Entry 8GHV (electron microscopy, 2.80 A resolution); this record covers chains A and D of the 5 polymer chains in the assembly.

# Chain A
Name: Guanine nucleotide-binding protein G(i) subunit alpha-1
Source organism: Homo sapiens
Reference sequence: P63096 (GNAI1_HUMAN); residue numbers follow UniProt; this construct covers 1-354
Chain sequence (354 residues; numbered 1 to 354; the number before each row is that of its first residue):
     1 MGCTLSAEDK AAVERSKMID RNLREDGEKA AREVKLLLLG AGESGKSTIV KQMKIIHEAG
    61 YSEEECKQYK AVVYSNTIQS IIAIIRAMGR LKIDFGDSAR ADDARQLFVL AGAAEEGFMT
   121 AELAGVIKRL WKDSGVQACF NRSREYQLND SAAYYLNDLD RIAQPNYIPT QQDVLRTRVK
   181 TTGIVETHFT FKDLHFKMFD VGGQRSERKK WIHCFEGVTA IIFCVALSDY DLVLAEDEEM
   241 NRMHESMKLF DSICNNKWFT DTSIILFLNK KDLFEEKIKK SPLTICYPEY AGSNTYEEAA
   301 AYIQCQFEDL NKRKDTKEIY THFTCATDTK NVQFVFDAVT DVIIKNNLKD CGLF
Unresolved in the structure: 1-2, 55-181, 233-239
UniProt features mapped onto this chain:
  - region: Lys35 to Thr48 (G1 motif), Asp173 to Thr181 (G2 motif), Phe196 to Arg205 (G3 motif), Ile265 to Asp272 (G4 motif), Thr324 to Thr329 (G5 motif)
  - binding site (GTP): Glu43 to Thr48, Ser151, Leu175 to Thr181, Asp200 to Gln204, Asn269 to Asp272, Ala326
  - binding site (Mg(2+)): Ser47, Thr181
  - modified residue: Arg178 (ADP-ribosylarginine), Gln204 (Deamidated glutamine), Cys351 (ADP-ribosylcysteine)
  - lipidation: Gly2 (N-myristoyl glycine), Cys3 (S-palmitoyl cysteine)
  - natural variant: Gly40 (G40C: In NEDHISB; G40R: In NEDHISB), Gly45 (G45D: In NEDHISB), Thr48 (T48I: In NEDHISB; T48K: In NEDHISB), Gln52 (Q52P: In NEDHISB), Ser75 (deletion: In NEDHISB; uncertain significance), Gln172 (deletion: In NEDHISB), Asp173 (D173V: In NEDHISB), Glu186 to Phe189 (deletion: In NEDHISB; uncertain significance), Cys224 (C224Y: In NEDHISB), Lys270 (K270N: In NEDHISB; K270R: In NEDHISB), Asp272 (D272G: In NEDHISB), Ala326 (A326P: In NEDHISB), 1 further natural variant entry in UniProt
  - mutagenesis: Gly42 (G42R: Abolishes switch to an activated conformation and dissociation from beta and gamma subunits upon GTP binding. Abolishes interaction with RGS family members), Glu116 (E116L: Enhances interaction (inactive GDP-bound) with RGS14), Gln147 (Q147L: Enhances interaction (inactive GDP-bound) with RGS14), Glu245 (E245L: Enhances interaction (inactive GDP-bound) with RGS14)

# Chain D
Name: Cannabinoid receptor 1
Source organism: Homo sapiens
Reference sequence: P21554 (CNR1_HUMAN); the construct has insertions or renumbered stretches relative to UniProt, so the offset changes along the chain: -6 to 80 = UniProt 1-87; 88-472 = UniProt 88-472
Chain sequence (495 residues; each row starts with the number of its first residue; numbers below 1 keep their minus sign (Asp-14 is residue -14)):
   -14 DYKDDDDAMK SILDGLADTT FRTITTDLLY VGSNDIQYED IKGDMASKLG YFPQKFPLTS
    46 FRGSPFQEKM TAGDNPQLVP ADQVNITEFY NKSLSENLYF QGSFKENEEN IQCGENFMDI
   106 ECFMVLNPSQ QLAIAVLSLT LGTFTVLENL LVLCVILHSR SLRCRPSYHF IGSLAVADLL
   166 GSVIFVYSFI DFHVFHRKDS RNVFLFKLGG VTASFTASVG SLFLTAIDRY ISIHRPLAYK
   226 RIVTRPKAVV AFCLMWTIAI VIAVLPLLGW NCEKLQSVCS DIFPHIDETY LMFWIGVTSV
   286 LLLFIVYAYM YILWKAHSHA VRMIQRGTQK SIIIHTSEDG KVQVTRPDQA RMDIRLAKTL
   346 VLILVVLIIC WGPLLAIMVY DVFGKMNKLI KTVFAFCSML CLLNSTVNPI IYALRSKDLR
   406 HAFRSMFPSC EGTAQPLDNS MGDSDCLHKH ANNAASVHRA AESCIKSTVK IAKVTMSVST
   466 DTSAEALGSH HHHHH
Unresolved in the structure: -14 to 103, 307-335, 413-480
Sequence notes: expression tag (-14 to -7, 473-480); insertion (81-87)
Disulfides: Cys257-Cys264
Small-molecule neighbours: ZI5 ((5Z,8Z,11Z,13S,14Z)-N-[(2R)-1-hydroxypropan-2-yl]-13-methylicosa-5,8,11,14-tetraenamide): Phe108, Phe170, Ser173, Phe174, Phe177, His178, Phe189, Leu193, Val196, Thr197, Phe200, Ile267, Phe268, Tyr275, Trp279, Leu359, Met363, Lys376, Phe379, Ala380, Ser383
UniProt features mapped onto this chain:
  - region: Lys-5 to Val16 (Required for mitochondrial localization)
  - modified residue (Phosphoserine): Ser425, Ser429
  - lipidation: Cys415 (S-palmitoyl cysteine)
  - glycosylation (N-linked (GlcNAc...) asparagine): Asn70, Asn76
Reported in the primary citation:
  - binding site for ZI5: Phe170, His178, Phe200, Ile267, Phe268, Lys376
  - conformationally variable residues (side-chain flip): His154, Phe155, Phe170, Phe174, Phe177, His178, Phe200, Phe237, Trp356

# How chain A and chain D interact
Residue-residue contacts - 18 pairs, chain A then chain D:
  Ile343(A) - Pro221(D)
  Ile343(A) - Leu222(D)  hydrophobic
  Ile344(A) - Pro221(D)  hydrophobic
  Ile344(A) - His304(D)
  Asn347(A) - Ser217(D)
  Asn347(A) - Pro221(D)  hydrogen bond (side chain-backbone)
  Asn347(A) - Tyr224(D)
  Leu348(A) - Ile218(D)  hydrophobic
  Asp350(A) - Ser152(D)
  Cys351(A) - Arg214(D)
  Cys351(A) - Ser217(D)
  Gly352(A) - Arg400(D)
  Gly352(A) - Ser401(D)
  Leu353(A) - Arg214(D)
  Leu353(A) - Leu341(D)  hydrophobic
  Phe354(A) - Arg340(D)
  Phe354(A) - Arg400(D)
  Phe354(A) - Lys402(D)
Other interface residues (no listed pair), chain A (13 interface residues in all): Leu194, Asp341, Lys345, Lys349
Other interface residues (no listed pair), chain D (17 interface residues in all): Asp213, Met337, Leu345, Asp403

# In short
13 residues of chain A and 17 residues of chain D are in contact; the contacts include 1 hydrogen bond. The
hydrogen-bonded pair is Asn347(A)-Pro221(D). Bound to chain D: compound ZI5. The paper reports a binding site
for ZI5 at Phe170(D), His178(D) and Phe200(D) among others; conformational variability at His154(D), Phe155(D)
and Phe170(D) among others.
Here chain A is Guanine nucleotide-binding protein G(i) subunit alpha-1 and chain D is Cannabinoid receptor 1,
both from Homo sapiens. Entry 8GHV (Cannabinoid Receptor 1-G Protein Complex) was determined by electron
microscopy.
